PDB entry 8OWC | X-ray diffraction, 1.70 A resolution | chain A

Chain A:
Protein: Lysozyme C
Source organism: Gallus gallus
Notes: EC 3.2.1.17
UniProt: P00698 (LYSC_CHICK); residues -17 to 129 here correspond to UniProt positions 1-147 (UniProt number = residue number + 18)
Sequence (147 residues; numbered -17 to 129; the number before each row is that of its first residue; numbers below 1 keep their minus sign (Met-17 is residue -17)):
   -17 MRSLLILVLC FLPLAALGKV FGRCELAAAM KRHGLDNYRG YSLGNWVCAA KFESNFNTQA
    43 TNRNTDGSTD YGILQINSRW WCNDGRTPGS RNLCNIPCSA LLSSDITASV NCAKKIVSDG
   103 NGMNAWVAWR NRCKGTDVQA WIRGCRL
Unresolved in the structure: -17 to 0
Disulfide bonds: Cys6-Cys127, Cys30-Cys115, Cys64-Cys80, Cys76-Cys94
Bound ions: Na+: Ser60, Cys64, Ser72, Arg73; terbium(III) ion: Asp101 (together with Tb-Xo4)
Residues lining bound ligands: Tb-Xo4 (7MT): Trp62, Trp63, Arg73, Leu75, Asp101, Asn103
UniProt features mapped onto this chain:
  - active site: Glu35, Asp52
  - binding site (substrate): Asp101
Reported in the primary citation:
  - Tb-Xo4 coordination: Asp101
  - binding site for Tb-Xo4: Trp62

Overview:
Ligands of chain A: Tb-Xo4. Ser60, Cys64, Ser72 and Arg73 coordinate Na+. From UniProt: active-site residues
Glu35 and Asp52 and substrate-binding residue Asp101. From the paper: a binding site for Tb-Xo4 at Trp62;
Tb-Xo4 coordination by Asp101.
Chain A is Lysozyme C (Gallus gallus); the structure, Crystal structure of Hen Egg White Lysozyme
co-crystallized with 10 mM TbXo4, was determined by X-ray diffraction together with 8PIW, 8POB and 8P2Q from
the same study.
